Entry 6O6N (X-ray diffraction, 1.70 A resolution); this record covers chain A.

[Chain A]
Protein: TetR family transcriptional regulator
Organism: Mycobacterium tuberculosis
Notes: fragment: delta-33 construct
UniProtKB: A0A045JBR0 (A0A045JBR0_MYCTX); numbering as in UniProt (aligned over 35-225)
Amino-acid sequence (195 residues; row label = number of the first residue in the row):
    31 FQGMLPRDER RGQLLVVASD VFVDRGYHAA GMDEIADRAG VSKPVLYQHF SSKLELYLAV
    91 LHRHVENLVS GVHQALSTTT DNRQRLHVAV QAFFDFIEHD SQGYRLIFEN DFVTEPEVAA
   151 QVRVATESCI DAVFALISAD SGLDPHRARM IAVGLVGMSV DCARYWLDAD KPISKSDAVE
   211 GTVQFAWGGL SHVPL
Construct notes: expression tag (31-34)
Small-molecule neighbours: Arachinoyl-CoA (5F9): Leu-98, Val-99, Val-102, Leu-106, Asn-112, Arg-115, Leu-116, Ala-119, Val-120, Phe-123, Ile-137, Phe-138, Val-152, Ala-155, Thr-156, Cys-159, Val-163, Leu-166, Ile-167, Asp-170, Leu-185, Val-186, Ser-189, Val-190, Trp-217, Leu-220, Ser-221, Val-223, Leu-225
From the paper describing this entry:
  - binding site for Arachinoyl-CoA: Leu-106
  - mutagenesis - L106F (Kd >4 uM): decreased binding to Arachinoyl-CoA
  - mutagenesis - L106F: unchanged binding to FasR-DNA
  - mutagenesis - L98A, F123A: unchanged binding to PfasMT probe
  - mutagenesis - F123A: unchanged binding to Arachinoyl-CoA

[In short]
Chain A binds Arachinoyl-CoA. The paper reports a binding site for Arachinoyl-CoA at Leu-106; L106F reduces
binding to Arachinoyl-CoA; 3 substitutions were tested in all.
Chain A is TetR family transcriptional regulator (Mycobacterium tuberculosis); the structure, Structure of the
regulator FasR from Mycobacterium tuberculosis in complex with C20-CoA, was determined by X-ray diffraction
together with 6O6O and 6O6P from the same study.
